2X6M - chains A and B; structure by X-ray diffraction, 1.62 A resolution.

# Chain A
Protein: Heavy chain variable domain from dromedary
From: Camelus dromedarius
Sequence (126 residues; row label = number of the first residue in the row):
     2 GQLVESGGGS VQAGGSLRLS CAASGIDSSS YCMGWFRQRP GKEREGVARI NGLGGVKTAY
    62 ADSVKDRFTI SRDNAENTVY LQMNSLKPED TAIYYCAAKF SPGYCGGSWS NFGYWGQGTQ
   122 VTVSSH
Cystine bridges: Cys-22/Cys-97, Cys-33/Cys-106

# Chain B
Protein: Alpha-synuclein peptide
Notes: fragment: c-terminal fragment of alpha-synuclein, residues 132-140
UniProtKB: P37840 (SYUA_HUMAN); residues 132-140 here = UniProt positions 132-140
Sequence (9 residues; row label = number of the first residue in the row):
   132 GYQDYEPEA
Unresolved in the structure: 132-134
Curated features (UniProtKB/Swiss-Prot):
  - mutagenesis: Tyr-133 (Y133F: No effect on osmotic stress-induced phosphorylation), Tyr-136 (Y136F: No effect on osmotic stress-induced phosphorylation)

# Chain A / chain B interface
Pairs across the interface (16):
  Arg-50(A) with Ala-140(B), hydrogen bond (side chain-backbone)
  Asn-52(A) with Glu-137(B), hydrogen bond; Pro-138(B), hydrogen bond (side chain-backbone); Ala-140(B)
  Gly-56(A) with Glu-137(B)
  Val-57(A) with Glu-137(B), hydrogen bond (backbone-side chain)
  Lys-58(A) with Glu-137(B), hydrogen bond (side chain-backbone); Pro-138(B); Glu-139(B), salt bridge; Ala-140(B)
  Thr-59(A) with Ala-140(B)
  Ala-60(A) with Ala-140(B)
  Tyr-105(A) with Pro-138(B), hydrophobic
  Cys-106(A) with Ala-140(B)
  Gly-107(A) with Ala-140(B)
  Gly-108(A) with Ala-140(B), hydrogen bond (backbone-backbone)
Also at the interface, not in a pair above, chain A (12 interface residues in all): Ser-109
The authors on this interface:
  - residue pairs: Arg-50(A)/Ala-140(B), Tyr-105(A)/Pro-138(B)
  - epitope / paratope residues, chain A: Arg-50(A), Tyr-105(A)
  - epitope / paratope residues, chain B: Pro-138(B), Ala-140(B)
  - interface residues, chain B: Pro-138(B), Ala-140(B)

# Summary
12 residues of chain A face 4 of chain B across their interface; the contacts include 6 hydrogen bonds and 1
salt bridge. Polar contacts include Lys-58(A)/Glu-139(B), Arg-50(A)/Ala-140(B) and Asn-52(A)/Glu-137(B). The
paper describes contacts between Arg-50(A) and Ala-140(B) and Tyr-105(A) and Pro-138(B). The paper reports
epitope/paratope residues Arg-50(A), Tyr-105(A) and Pro-138(B) among others; interface residues Pro-138(B) and
Ala-140(B).
Here chain A is Heavy chain variable domain from dromedary (Camelus dromedarius) and chain B is
Alpha-synuclein peptide. Entry 2X6M (Structure of a single domain camelid antibody fragment in complex with a
C-terminal peptide of alpha-synuclein) was determined by X-ray diffraction.
